PDB entry 7OI0 | electron microscopy, 2.76 A resolution | chains H and Q of the 11 polymer chains in the assembly

Chain H:
Name: 30S ribosomal protein S8
Source organism: Escherichia coli BW25113
Reference sequence: A0A6D2XYQ3 (A0A6D2XYQ3_ECOLI); residues 1-129 here correspond to UniProt positions 2-130 (UniProt number = residue number + 1)
Amino-acid sequence (129 residues; row label = number of the first residue in the row):
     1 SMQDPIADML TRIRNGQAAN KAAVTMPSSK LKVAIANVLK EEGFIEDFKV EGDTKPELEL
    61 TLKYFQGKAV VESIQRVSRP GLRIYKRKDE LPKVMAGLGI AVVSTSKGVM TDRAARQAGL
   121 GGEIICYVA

Chain Q:
Name: 30S ribosomal protein S17
Source organism: Escherichia coli BW25113
Reference sequence: A0A4S5APA8 (A0A4S5APA8_ECOLI); residues 1-83 here correspond to UniProt positions 2-84 (UniProt number = residue number + 1)
Amino-acid sequence (83 residues; row label = number of the first residue in the row):
     1 TDKIRTLQGR VVSDKMEKSI VVAIERFVKH PIYGKFIKRT TKLHVHDENN ECGIGDVVEI
    61 RECRPLSKTK SWTLVRVVEK AVL
Unresolved in the structure: 1-2, 83

Interface between chain H and chain Q:
Pairs across the interface (6):
  Gly81(H) with Lys35(Q)
  Leu82(H) with Tyr33(Q); Gly34(Q); Lys35(Q)
  Arg83(H) with Phe36(Q)
  Tyr85(H) with Phe36(Q), hydrophobic

Summary:
Chain H and chain Q each contribute 4 residues to their interface.
Chain H is 30S ribosomal protein S8 and chain Q is 30S ribosomal protein S17, both from Escherichia coli
BW25113; the structure, E.coli delta rbfA pre-30S ribosomal subunit class D, was determined by electron
microscopy (same publication as 7OE0 and 7OE1).
